9JFY - chains B and G of the 6 polymer chains in the assembly; structure by electron microscopy, 3.21 A resolution.

[Chain B]
Protein: Guanine nucleotide-binding protein G(I)/G(S)/G(T) subunit beta-1
Organism: Homo sapiens
UniProtKB: P62873 (GBB1_HUMAN); numbering as in UniProt (aligned over 2-340)
Sequence (345 residues; each row starts with the number of its first residue; numbers below 1 keep their minus sign (Gly-4 is residue -4)):
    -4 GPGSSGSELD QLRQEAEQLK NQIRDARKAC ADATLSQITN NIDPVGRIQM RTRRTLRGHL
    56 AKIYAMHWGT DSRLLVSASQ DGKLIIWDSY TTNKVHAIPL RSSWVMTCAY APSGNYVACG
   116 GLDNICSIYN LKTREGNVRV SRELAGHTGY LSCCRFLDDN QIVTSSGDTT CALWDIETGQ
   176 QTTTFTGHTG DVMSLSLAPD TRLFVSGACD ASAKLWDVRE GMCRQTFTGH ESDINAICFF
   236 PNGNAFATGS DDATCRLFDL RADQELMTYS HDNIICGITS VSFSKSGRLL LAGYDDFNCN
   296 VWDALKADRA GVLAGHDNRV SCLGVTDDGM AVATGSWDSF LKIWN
Unresolved in the structure: -4 to 5
Differences from the reference sequence: expression tag (-4 to 1)
UniProt features mapped onto this chain:
  - modified residue: Ser2 (N-acetylserine), His266 (Phosphohistidine)
  - natural variant: Leu30 (L30F: In MRD42; uncertain significance), Arg52 (R52G: In MRD42), Gly64 (G64V: In MRD42), Asp76 (D76E: In MRD42; D76G: In MRD42), Gly77 (G77S: In MRD42), Lys78 (K78R: In MRD42), Ile80 (I80N: In MRD42; I80T: In MRD42), His91 (H91R: In MRD42; uncertain significance), Ala92 (A92T: In MRD42), Pro94 (P94S: In MRD42), Leu95 (L95P: In MRD42), Arg96 (R96L: In MRD42), 5 further natural variant entries in UniProt

[Chain G]
Protein: Guanine nucleotide-binding protein G(I)/G(S)/G(O) subunit gamma-2
Organism: Homo sapiens
UniProtKB: P59768 (GBG2_HUMAN); numbering as in UniProt (aligned over 1-71)
Sequence (71 residues; each row starts with the number of its first residue):
     1 MASNNTASIA QARKLVEQLK MEANIDRIKV SKAAADLMAY CEAHAKEDPL LTPVPASENP
    61 FREKKFFCAI L
Unresolved in the structure: 1-8, 63-71
UniProt features mapped onto this chain:
  - modified residue: Ala2 (N-acetylalanine), Cys68 (Cysteine methyl ester)
  - lipidation: Cys68 (S-geranylgeranyl cysteine)

[How chain B and chain G interact]
Contacting residue pairs (79):
  Leu7(B) - Ala12(G)  hydrophobic
  Leu7(B) - Arg13(G)
  Leu7(B) - Val16(G)
  Leu14(B) - Val16(G)
  Leu14(B) - Leu19(G)  hydrophobic
  Lys15(B) - Leu19(G)
  Ile18(B) - Leu19(G)  hydrophobic
  Ile18(B) - Ala23(G)  hydrophobic
  Ala21(B) - Arg27(G)
  Cys25(B) - Arg27(G)
  Cys25(B) - Ile28(G)  hydrogen bond (side chain-backbone)
  Cys25(B) - Lys29(G)
  Cys25(B) - Val30(G)
  Ala26(B) - Val30(G)  hydrophobic
  Asp27(B) - Lys29(G)
  Asp27(B) - Val30(G)  hydrogen bond (side chain-backbone)
  Asp27(B) - Ser31(G)  hydrogen bond (side chain-backbone)
  Ala28(B) - Val30(G)
  Leu30(B) - Ala34(G)  hydrophobic
  Ile33(B) - Ser31(G)
  Ile33(B) - Ala34(G)  hydrophobic
  Ile33(B) - Met38(G)  hydrophobic
  Thr34(B) - Met38(G)
  Ile37(B) - Met38(G)  hydrophobic
  Val40(B) - Leu51(G)  hydrophobic
  Ile43(B) - Leu50(G)
  Arg46(B) - Arg62(G)
  Arg48(B) - Asn59(G)
  Arg48(B) - Phe61(G)
  Arg48(B) - Arg62(G)
  Arg49(B) - Phe61(G)  hydrogen bond (side chain-backbone)
  Ser84(B) - Phe61(G)
  Tyr85(B) - Pro60(G)
  Tyr85(B) - Phe61(G)  hydrophobic
  Cys218(B) - Gln18(G)
  Cys218(B) - Glu22(G)  hydrogen bond
  Arg219(B) - Glu22(G)
  Gln220(B) - Ile25(G)
  Thr221(B) - Glu22(G)  hydrogen bond
  Phe235(B) - Leu37(G)  hydrophobic
  Phe235(B) - Tyr40(G)  hydrophobic
  Phe235(B) - Cys41(G)  hydrophobic
  Pro236(B) - Tyr40(G)
  Asp254(B) - Ala33(G)
  Arg256(B) - Arg27(G)
  Arg256(B) - Ile28(G)  hydrogen bond (backbone-backbone)
  Arg256(B) - Lys32(G)
  Arg256(B) - Asp36(G)  salt bridge
  Ala257(B) - Ile28(G)
  Asp258(B) - Ile25(G)
  Asp258(B) - Arg27(G)  salt bridge
  Gln259(B) - Val30(G)
  Leu261(B) - Val30(G)  hydrophobic
  Leu261(B) - Leu37(G)  hydrophobic
  Ser279(B) - Asp48(G)  hydrogen bond
  Lys280(B) - Glu47(G)
  Lys280(B) - Asp48(G)
  Ser281(B) - Tyr40(G)
  Ser281(B) - Cys41(G)  hydrogen bond (backbone-side chain)
  Ser281(B) - His44(G)
  Ser281(B) - Asp48(G)  hydrogen bond
  Ser281(B) - Leu51(G)
  Gly282(B) - Cys41(G)
  Arg283(B) - Cys41(G)
  Arg283(B) - Leu51(G)
  Leu300(B) - Met38(G)  hydrophobic
  Leu300(B) - Cys41(G)  hydrophobic
  Asp323(B) - Pro49(G)
  Gly324(B) - Pro49(G)
  Gly324(B) - Leu50(G)
  Met325(B) - Pro49(G)
  Met325(B) - Leu50(G)
  Met325(B) - Val54(G)  hydrophobic
  Met325(B) - Glu58(G)
  Met325(B) - Pro60(G)
  Ala326(B) - Phe61(G)  hydrophobic
  Val327(B) - Leu50(G)  hydrophobic
  Asn340(B) - Asn59(G)  hydrogen bond
  Asn340(B) - Phe61(G)
Other interface residues (no listed pair), chain B (56 interface residues in all): Glu10, Ala11, Ala24, Thr29, Met45, Thr47, Lys209, Asn237, Ala240, Leu252, Leu284, Ile338
Other interface residues (no listed pair), chain G (37 interface residues in all): Ile9, Lys20, Asp26, Ala45

[Summary]
56 residues of chain B and 37 residues of chain G are in contact, with 11 hydrogen bonds and 2 salt bridges.
Polar pairs include Arg256(B)-Asp36(G), Asp258(B)-Arg27(G) and Cys25(B)-Ile28(G).
Chain B is Guanine nucleotide-binding protein G(I)/G(S)/G(T) subunit beta-1 and chain G is Guanine
nucleotide-binding protein G(I)/G(S)/G(O) subunit gamma-2, both from Homo sapiens; the structure, Cryo-EM
structure of Neuropeptide FF receptor 2 in complex with hNPSF and Gi, was determined by electron microscopy.
